Entry 2ONM (X-ray diffraction, 2.50 A resolution); this record covers chains A and C of the 4 polymer chains in the assembly.

Chain A (and C):
Molecule: Aldehyde dehydrogenase, mitochondrial precursor
Source organism: Homo sapiens
Notes: EC 1.2.1.3; chain C of this document is another copy of the same molecule, construct and numbering; everything in this record applies to it too
Reference sequence: P05091 (ALDH2_HUMAN); residues 1-500 here correspond to UniProt positions 18-517 (UniProt number = residue number + 17)
Sequence (500 residues; row label = number of the first residue in the row):
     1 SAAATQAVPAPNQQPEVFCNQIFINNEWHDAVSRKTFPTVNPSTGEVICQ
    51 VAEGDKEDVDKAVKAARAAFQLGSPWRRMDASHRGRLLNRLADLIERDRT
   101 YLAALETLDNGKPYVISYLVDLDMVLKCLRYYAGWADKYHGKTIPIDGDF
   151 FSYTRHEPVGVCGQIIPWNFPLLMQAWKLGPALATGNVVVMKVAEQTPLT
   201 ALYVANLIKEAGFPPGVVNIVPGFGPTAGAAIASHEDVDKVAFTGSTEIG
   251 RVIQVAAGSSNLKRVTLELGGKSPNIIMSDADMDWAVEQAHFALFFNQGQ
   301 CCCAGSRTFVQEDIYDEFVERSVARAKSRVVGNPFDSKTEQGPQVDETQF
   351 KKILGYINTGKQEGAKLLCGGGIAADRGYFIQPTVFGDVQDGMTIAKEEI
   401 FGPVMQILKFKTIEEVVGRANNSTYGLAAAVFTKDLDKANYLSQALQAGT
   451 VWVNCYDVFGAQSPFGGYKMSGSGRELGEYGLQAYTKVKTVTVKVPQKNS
Not modelled in the structure: 1-6
Sequence notes: engineered mutation Lys487 (Glu504 in P05091)
Ion coordination: Na+: Val40, Asp109, Gln196
Residues lining bound ligands:
  - ADP (adenosine-5'-diphosphate): Ile165, Ile166, Pro167, Trp168, Lys192, Val193, Ala194, Glu195, Gln196, Phe224, Gly225, Pro226, Gly229, Ala230, Phe243, Thr244, Gly245, Ser246, Ile249, Val252, Ile253, Gln349
  - guanidine (GAI): Ile146, Asp147, Gly148, Phe150
Swiss-Prot annotation at these positions:
  - active site: Glu268 (Proton acceptor), Cys302 (Nucleophile)
  - binding site (NAD(+)): Gly245 to Gly250
  - site: Asn169 (Transition state stabilizer)
  - modified residue (N6-acetyllysine): Lys35, Lys56, Lys61, Lys142, Lys351, Lys366, Lys409, Lys411, Lys434
From the paper describing this entry:
  - disease-associated variants - E487K (200-fold): decreased binding to NAD+ (citing earlier work)
  - catalytic residues: Glu268, Cys302
  - conformationally variable residues (order/disorder transition): Arg264, Glu268, Glu399, Ser463 to Gly478
  - binding site for the ligand NAD: Glu399, Phe401
  - disease-associated variants - E487K: decreased catalytic activity on nitroglycerin
  - mutagenesis - R264Q (2-fold): decreased catalytic activity (citing earlier work)
  - mutagenesis - R264Q (2-fold): decreased binding to NAD+ (citing earlier work)

Interface between chain A and chain C:
Contacting residue pairs (30; chain A residue first):
  Arg86(A) - Arg130(C)
  Arg130(A) - Arg86(C)
  Tyr131(A) - Asp137(C)
  Tyr131(A) - Lys138(C)  hydrogen bond (backbone-side chain)
  Gly134(A) - Gly134(C)
  Gly134(A) - Lys138(C)
  Trp135(A) - Lys138(C)
  Asp137(A) - Tyr131(C)
  Asp137(A) - Gln462(C)
  Lys138(A) - Tyr131(C)  hydrogen bond (side chain-backbone)
  Lys138(A) - Gly134(C)
  Lys138(A) - Trp135(C)
  His140(A) - Glu479(C)  salt bridge
  Asp437(A) - Lys494(C)
  Asp437(A) - Pro496(C)
  Asn440(A) - Val493(C)
  Asn440(A) - Val495(C)
  Tyr441(A) - Pro496(C)  hydrophobic
  Gln444(A) - Gln497(C)  hydrogen bond (side chain-backbone)
  Gln444(A) - Lys498(C)
  Gln444(A) - Asn499(C)  hydrogen bond (side chain-backbone)
  Gln462(A) - Asp137(C)  hydrogen bond
  Glu479(A) - His140(C)  salt bridge
  Val493(A) - Leu436(C)  hydrophobic
  Val493(A) - Asn440(C)
  Lys494(A) - Asp437(C)
  Pro496(A) - Asp437(C)
  Gln497(A) - Gln444(C)  hydrogen bond (backbone-side chain)
  Lys498(A) - Gln444(C)
  Asn499(A) - Gln444(C)  hydrogen bond (backbone-side chain)
Also at the interface, not in a pair above, chain A (24 interface residues in all): Ser82, Glu96, Leu436, Val495
Also at the interface, not in a pair above, chain C (23 interface residues in all): Ser82, Tyr441

Summary:
The interface between chain A and chain C involves 24 residues on one side and 23 on the other; the contacts
include 7 hydrogen bonds and 2 salt bridges. Polar contacts include His140(A)-Glu479(C), Tyr131(A)-Lys138(C)
and Gln444(A)-Gln497(C). From the paper: catalytic residues Glu268(A) and Cys302(A); E487K and R264Q of chain
A reduce binding to NAD+.
Both chains are Aldehyde dehydrogenase, mitochondrial precursor (Homo sapiens). Entry 2ONM (Human
Mitochondrial Aldehyde Dehydrogenase Asian Variant, ALDH2*2, complexed with NAD+) was determined by X-ray
diffraction, deposited together with 2ONN, 2ONO and 2ONP.
